4W5R - chains A and B of the 3 polymer chains in the assembly; structure by X-ray diffraction, 2.50 A resolution.

[Chain A]
Molecule: Protein argonaute-2
From: Homo sapiens
Notes: EC 3.1.26.-
UniProt: Q9UKV8 (AGO2_HUMAN); residues 1-859 here = UniProt positions 1-859
Amino-acid sequence (859 residues; each row starts with the number of its first residue):
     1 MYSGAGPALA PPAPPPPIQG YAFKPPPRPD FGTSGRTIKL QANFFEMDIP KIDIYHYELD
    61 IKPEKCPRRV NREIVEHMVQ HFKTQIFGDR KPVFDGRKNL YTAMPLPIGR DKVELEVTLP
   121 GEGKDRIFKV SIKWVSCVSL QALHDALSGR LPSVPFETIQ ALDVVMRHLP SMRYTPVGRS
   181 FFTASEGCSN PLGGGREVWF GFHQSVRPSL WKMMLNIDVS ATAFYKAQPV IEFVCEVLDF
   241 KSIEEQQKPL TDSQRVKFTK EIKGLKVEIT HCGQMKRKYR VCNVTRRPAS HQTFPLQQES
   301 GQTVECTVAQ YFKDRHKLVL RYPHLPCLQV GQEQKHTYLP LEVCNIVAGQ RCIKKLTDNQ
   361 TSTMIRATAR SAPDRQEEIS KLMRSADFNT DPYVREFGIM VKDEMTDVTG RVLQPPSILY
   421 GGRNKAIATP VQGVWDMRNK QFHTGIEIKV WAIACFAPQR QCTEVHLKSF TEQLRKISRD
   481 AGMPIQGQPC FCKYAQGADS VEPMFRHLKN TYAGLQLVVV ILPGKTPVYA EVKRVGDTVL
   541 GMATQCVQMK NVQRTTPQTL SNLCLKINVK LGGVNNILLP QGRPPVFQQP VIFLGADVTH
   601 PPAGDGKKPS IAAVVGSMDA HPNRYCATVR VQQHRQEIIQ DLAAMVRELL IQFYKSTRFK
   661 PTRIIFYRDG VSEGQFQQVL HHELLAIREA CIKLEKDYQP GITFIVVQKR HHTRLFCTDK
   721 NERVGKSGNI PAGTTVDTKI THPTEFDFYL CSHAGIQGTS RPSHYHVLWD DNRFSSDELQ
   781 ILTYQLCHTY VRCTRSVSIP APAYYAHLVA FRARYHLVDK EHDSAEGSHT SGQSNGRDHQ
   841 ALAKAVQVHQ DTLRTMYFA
Not modelled in the structure: 1-21, 88-89, 121-126, 270-275, 297-303, 822-835
Construct notes: engineered mutation Asp-387 (Ser in Q9UKV8)
Ion coordination: Mg2+: Asp-597, Val-598
Residues lining bound ligands:
  - phenol (IPH), molecule 1: Gly-536, Asp-537, Gly-541, Met-542, Ala-543, Lys-570, Asp-851, Thr-852, Thr-855, Met-856, Tyr-857
  - phenol (IPH), molecule 2: Phe-587, Gln-589, Pro-590, Val-591, Asp-619, Ala-620, Phe-653, Phe-659
  - phenol (IPH), molecule 3: Leu-650, Tyr-654, Lys-660, Pro-661, Leu-694, Glu-695, Tyr-698
Swiss-Prot annotation at these positions:
  - region: Tyr-311 to His-316 (Interaction with guide RNA), Phe-587 to Pro-590 (Interaction with GW182 family members), Leu-650 to Lys-660 (Interaction with GW182 family members), Lys-709, Arg-710 (Interaction with guide RNA), His-753 to Arg-761 (Interaction with guide RNA), Tyr-790 to Arg-812 (Interaction with guide RNA)
  - binding site (a divalent metal cation): Asp-597, Asp-669, His-807
  - modified residue: Tyr-2 (3'-nitrotyrosine), Pro-700 (4-hydroxyproline), Ser-824 (Phosphoserine), Ser-828 (Phosphoserine), Ser-831 (Phosphoserine), Ser-834 (Phosphoserine)
  - natural variant: Leu-192 (L192P: In LESKRES), Gly-201 (G201C: In LESKRES; G201V: In LESKRES), His-203 (H203Q: In LESKRES), Thr-357 (T357M: In LESKRES), Met-364 (M364T: In LESKRES), Ala-367 (A367P: In LESKRES), Gly-573 (G573S: In LESKRES), Gly-733 (G733R: In LESKRES), Cys-751 (C751Y: In LESKRES), Ser-760 (S760R: In LESKRES)
  - mutagenesis: Leu-140 (L140W: No effect), Phe-470 (F470V: No effect on miRNA-binding or target mRNA cleavage. Abrogates binding to the 7-methylguanosine cap of mRNA and prevents inhibition of translation. Abolishes interaction with TNRC6C ...), Phe-505 (F505V: No effect on miRNA-binding or target mRNA cleavage. Abrogates binding to the 7-methylguanosine cap of mRNA and prevents inhibition of translation and abolishes interaction with TNRC6C ...), Lys-533 (K533A: Impairs RNA cleavage), Gln-545 (Q545A: Impairs RNA cleavage), Lys-570 (K570A: Impairs RNA cleavage), Asp-597 (D597A: Abrogates RNA cleavage but does not affect binding to siRNA or translational repression), Gln-633 (Q633A: No effect; Q633R: Abrogates RNA cleavage. Binds siRNA), His-634 (H634P/A: Abrogates RNA cleavage. Binds siRNA), Asp-669 (D669A: Abrogates RNA cleavage but does not affect binding to siRNA), Glu-673 (E673A: Impairs RNA cleavage; E673G: No effect on RNA cleavage), Phe-676 (F676A/I/M/R/Y: Impairs RNA cleavage; F676V: Abrogates RNA cleavage), 6 further mutagenesis entries in UniProt
What the authors report for this chain:
  - mutagenesis - F811A: unchanged binding to full-length target RNAs
  - catalytic residues: Asp-669 (proposed by the authors, not directly observed)

[Chain B]
Molecule: 21-nt RNA strand
Sequence (21 nucleotides; numbered 1 to 21; the number before each row is that of its first residue):
     1 UUCACAUUGC CCAAGUCUCU U
Not modelled in the structure: 10-19

[How chain A and chain B interact]
Residue-residue contacts - 65 pairs, chain A then chain B:
  Ala-221(A) / U8(B)  sugar contact
  Thr-222(A) / U8(B)  phosphate contact
  Thr-222(A) / G9(B)  hydrogen bond to the phosphate
  Arg-277(A) / U20(B)  salt bridge to the phosphate
  Phe-294(A) / U21(B)  base contact
  Leu-296(A) / U21(B)  base contact
  Val-308(A) / U21(B)  phosphate contact
  Tyr-311(A) / U21(B)  hydrogen bond to the phosphate
  Phe-312(A) / U21(B)  phosphate contact
  His-316(A) / U21(B)  phosphate contact
  His-336(A) / U21(B)  hydrogen bond to the base
  Thr-337(A) / U21(B)  sugar contact
  Tyr-338(A) / U21(B)  hydrogen bond to the sugar
  Leu-339(A) / U21(B)  sugar contact
  Arg-351(A) / G9(B)  salt bridge to the phosphate
  Leu-356(A) / U8(B)  sugar contact
  Ile-365(A) / U7(B)  base contact
  Thr-368(A) / U7(B)  hydrogen bond to the sugar
  Leu-522(A) / U1(B)  base contact
  Gly-524(A) / U1(B)  hydrogen bond to the base
  Lys-525(A) / U1(B)  base contact
  Thr-526(A) / U1(B)  hydrogen bond to the base
  Tyr-529(A) / U1(B)  hydrogen bond to the phosphate
  Lys-533(A) / U1(B)  salt bridge to the phosphate
  Gln-545(A) / U1(B)  hydrogen bond to the phosphate
  Cys-546(A) / U1(B)  hydrogen bond to the phosphate
  Val-547(A) / U1(B)  phosphate contact
  Val-547(A) / U2(B)  phosphate contact
  Gln-548(A) / U1(B)  hydrogen bond to the sugar
  Gln-548(A) / U2(B)  hydrogen bond to the phosphate
  Asn-551(A) / U2(B)  hydrogen bond to the phosphate
  Thr-559(A) / U2(B)  base contact
  Asn-562(A) / U2(B)  hydrogen bond to the base
  Asn-562(A) / C3(B)  sugar contact
  Leu-563(A) / U2(B)  hydrogen bond to the sugar
  Lys-566(A) / U1(B)  salt bridge to the phosphate
  Lys-566(A) / U2(B)  phosphate contact
  Lys-566(A) / C3(B)  salt bridge to the phosphate
  Lys-570(A) / U1(B)  salt bridge to the phosphate
  Lys-709(A) / A6(B)  salt bridge to the phosphate
  Arg-710(A) / G9(B)  base contact
  Arg-714(A) / U7(B)  salt bridge to the phosphate
  His-753(A) / C5(B)  hydrogen bond to the phosphate
  His-753(A) / A6(B)  salt bridge to the phosphate
  Ala-754(A) / C5(B)  sugar contact
  Ile-756(A) / C5(B)  hydrogen bond to the sugar
  Gln-757(A) / C5(B)  sugar contact
  Gln-757(A) / A6(B)  hydrogen bond to the sugar
  Thr-759(A) / A6(B)  sugar contact
  Ser-760(A) / A6(B)  phosphate contact
  Arg-761(A) / A6(B)  hydrogen bond to the phosphate
  Arg-761(A) / U7(B)  salt bridge to the phosphate
  Arg-761(A) / U8(B)  salt bridge to the phosphate
  Tyr-790(A) / A4(B)  hydrogen bond to the phosphate
  Arg-792(A) / C3(B)  salt bridge to the phosphate
  Arg-792(A) / A4(B)  salt bridge to the phosphate
  Cys-793(A) / C3(B)  sugar contact
  Cys-793(A) / A4(B)  sugar contact
  Arg-795(A) / A4(B)  hydrogen bond to the sugar
  Val-797(A) / A4(B)  phosphate contact
  Val-797(A) / C5(B)  phosphate contact
  Ser-798(A) / C5(B)  hydrogen bond to the phosphate
  Tyr-804(A) / A4(B)  phosphate contact
  Tyr-804(A) / C5(B)  hydrogen bond to the phosphate
  Arg-812(A) / U1(B)  salt bridge to the phosphate
Also at the interface, not in a pair above, chain A (61 interface residues in all): Ser-220, Tyr-279, Met-364, Arg-375, Thr-544, Gln-558, Gly-755, Gly-758, Tyr-815, Ala-859

[Summary]
61 residues of chain A face 11 of chain B across their interface; the contacts include 23 hydrogen bonds and
14 salt bridges. Polar pairs include His-336(A)/U21(B), Gly-524(A)/U1(B) and Thr-526(A)/U1(B). Chain A binds 3
copies of phenol. From the paper: the catalytic residue Asp-669(A); F811A of chain A leaves binding to
full-length target RNAs unchanged.
Here chain A is Protein argonaute-2 (Homo sapiens) and chain B is a 21-nt RNA strand. Entry 4W5R (The Crystal
Structure of Human Argonaute2 Bound to a Guide and Target RNA Containing Seed Pairing ...) was determined by
X-ray diffraction, deposited together with 4W5N, 4W5O, 4W5Q and 4W5T.
